PDB entry 8IUK | electron microscopy, 2.67 A resolution | chains A and B of the 6 polymer chains in the assembly

Chain A:
Molecule: G subunit alpha (q)
From: Homo sapiens
Amino-acid sequence (361 residues; each row starts with the number of its first residue; note: 122 numbers in that range are skipped by the numbering (no residue carries them; nothing is unmodelled there); a row labelled like 61A-61Z holds insertion residues (61A, then the next letters in order)):
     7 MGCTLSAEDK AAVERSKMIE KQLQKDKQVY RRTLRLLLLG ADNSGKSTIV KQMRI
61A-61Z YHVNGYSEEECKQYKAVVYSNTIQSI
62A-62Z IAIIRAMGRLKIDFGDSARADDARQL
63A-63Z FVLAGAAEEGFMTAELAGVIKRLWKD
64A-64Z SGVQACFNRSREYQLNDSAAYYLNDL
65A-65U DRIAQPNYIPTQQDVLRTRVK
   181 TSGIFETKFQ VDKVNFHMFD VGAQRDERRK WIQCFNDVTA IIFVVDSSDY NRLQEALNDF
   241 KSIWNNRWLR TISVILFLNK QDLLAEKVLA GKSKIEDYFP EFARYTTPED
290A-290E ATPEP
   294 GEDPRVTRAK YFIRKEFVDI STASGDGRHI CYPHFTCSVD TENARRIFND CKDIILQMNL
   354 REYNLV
Disordered / not traced: 7-10, 61A-61Z, 62A-62Z, 63A-63Z, 64A-64Z, 65A-65U, 290A-290E

Chain B:
Molecule: Guanine nucleotide-binding protein G(I)/G(S)/G(T) subunit beta-1
From: Homo sapiens
UniProtKB: P62873 (GBB1_HUMAN); residues 7-345 here correspond to UniProt positions 2-340 (UniProt number = residue number - 5)
Amino-acid sequence (343 residues; each row starts with the number of its first residue):
     3 MLLQSELDQL RQEAEQLKNQ IRDARKACAD ATLSQITNNI DPVGRIQMRT RRTLRGHLAK
    63 IYAMHWGTDS RLLVSASQDG KLIIWDSYTT NKVHAIPLRS SWVMTCAYAP SGNYVACGGL
   123 DNICSIYNLK TREGNVRVSR ELAGHTGYLS CCRFLDDNQI VTSSGDTTCA LWDIETGQQT
   183 TTFTGHTGDV MSLSLAPDTR LFVSGACDAS AKLWDVREGM CRQTFTGHES DINAICFFPN
   243 GNAFATGSDD ATCRLFDLRA DQELMTYSHD NIICGITSVS FSKSGRLLLA GYDDFNCNVW
   303 DALKADRAGV LAGHDNRVSC LGVTDDGMAV ATGSWDSFLK IWN
Disordered / not traced: 3-7
Construct notes: initiating methionine (3); expression tag (4-6)
Swiss-Prot annotation at these positions:
  - modified residue: Ser7 (N-acetylserine), His271 (Phosphohistidine)

Chain A / chain B interface:
Residue-residue contacts - 47 pairs, chain A then chain B:
  Val19(A) with Asn93(B)
  Ser22(A) with Asn93(B); Lys94(B), hydrogen bond (side chain-backbone)
  Ile25(A) with Lys94(B); Val95(B); Ala97(B), hydrophobic
  Glu26(A) with Lys94(B), salt bridge
  Leu29(A) with Gly58(B); Leu60(B); Lys94(B)
  Asp32(A) with Lys83(B), salt bridge
  Lys33(A) with Leu60(B)
  Thr181(A) with Asn124(B); His147(B), hydrogen bond (side chain-backbone)
  Gly183(A) with Leu122(B); Asn124(B)
  Ile184(A) with Trp104(B); Leu122(B); Asp123(B)
  Phe199(A) with Trp104(B)
  Ala203(A) with Asn124(B)
  Arg205(A) with Gly167(B), hydrogen bond (side chain-backbone); Thr169(B); Asp191(B), salt bridge
  Glu207(A) with Asp191(B)
  Arg209(A) with Cys209(B); Asp233(B), salt bridge
  Lys210(A) with Tyr150(B); Met193(B); Cys209(B); Asp233(B), salt bridge; Asn235(B), hydrogen bond
  Trp211(A) with Leu122(B), hydrophobic
  Gln213(A) with Lys62(B); Arg319(B), hydrogen bond
  Cys214(A) with Tyr64(B), hydrogen bond; Gln80(B); Trp104(B); Met106(B), hydrophobic
  Phe215(A) with Trp104(B), hydrophobic; Leu122(B), hydrophobic
  Asn216(A) with Lys62(B), hydrogen bond; Trp337(B)
  Arg247(A) with Asp295(B)
  Trp248(A) with Asp295(B); Arg319(B); Trp337(B), hydrophobic
Interface residues without a listed pair, chain A (27 interface residues in all): Ala18, Arg21, Ser182, Gln204
Interface residues without a listed pair, chain B (32 interface residues in all): His96, Ala145, Thr148, Asp168, Asn318

Summary:
27 residues of chain A face 32 of chain B across their interface; the contacts include 7 hydrogen bonds and 5
salt bridges. Among the polar pairs are Glu26(A)-Lys94(B), Asp32(A)-Lys83(B) and Arg205(A)-Asp191(B).
Chain A is G subunit alpha (q) and chain B is Guanine nucleotide-binding protein G(I)/G(S)/G(T) subunit
beta-1, both from Homo sapiens; the structure, Cryo-EM structure of the PGF2-alpha-bound human PTGFR-Gq
complex, was determined by electron microscopy, deposited together with 8IUL and 8IUM.
